9HUK - chains A and B; structure by X-ray diffraction, 3.50 A resolution.

Chain A (and B):
Protein: Glycogen synthase kinase-3 beta
Source organism: Homo sapiens
Notes: EC 2.7.11.26, 2.7.11.1; chain B of this document is another copy of the same molecule, construct and numbering; everything in this record applies to it too
UniProtKB: P49841 (GSK3B_HUMAN); numbering as in UniProt (aligned over 2-420)
Chain sequence (442 residues; numbered -21 to 420; the number before each row is that of its first residue; numbers below 1 keep their minus sign (Met-21 is residue -21)):
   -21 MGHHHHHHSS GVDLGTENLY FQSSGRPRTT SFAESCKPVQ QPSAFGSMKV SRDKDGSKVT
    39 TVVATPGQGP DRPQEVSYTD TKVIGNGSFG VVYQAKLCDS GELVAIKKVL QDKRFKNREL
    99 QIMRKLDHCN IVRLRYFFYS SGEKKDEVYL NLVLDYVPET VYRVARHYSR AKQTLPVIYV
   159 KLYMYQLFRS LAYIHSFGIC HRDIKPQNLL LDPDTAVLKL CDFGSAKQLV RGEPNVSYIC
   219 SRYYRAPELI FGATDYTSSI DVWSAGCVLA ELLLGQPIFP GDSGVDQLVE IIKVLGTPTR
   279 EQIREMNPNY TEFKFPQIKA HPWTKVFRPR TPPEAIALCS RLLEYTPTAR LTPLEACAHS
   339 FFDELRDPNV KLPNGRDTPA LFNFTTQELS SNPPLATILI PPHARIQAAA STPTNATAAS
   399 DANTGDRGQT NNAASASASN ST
Disordered / not traced: -21 to 24, 386-420 (chain B: -21 to 25, 383-420)
Sequence notes: initiating methionine (-21); expression tag (-20 to 1)
Residues lining bound ligands: A1IXL (N-[4-[4-[2,3-bis(chloranyl)phenyl]piperazin-1-yl]butyl]-2-oxidanylidene-6-pyridin-3-yl-3H-benzimidazole-1-carboxamide): Ile62, Gly63, Asn64, Phe67, Val70, Ala83, Lys85, Val110, Leu132, Asp133, Tyr134, Val135, Pro136, Thr138, Arg141, Gln185, Asn186, Leu188, Cys199, Asp200
Curated features (UniProtKB/Swiss-Prot):
  - active site: Asp181 (Proton acceptor)
  - binding site (ATP): Ile62 to Val70, Lys85
  - modified residue: Ser9 (Phosphoserine), Tyr216 (Phosphotyrosine), Ser389 (Phosphoserine), Thr390 (Phosphothreonine), Thr402 (Phosphothreonine)
  - lipidation: Cys14 (S-palmitoyl cysteine)

Interface between chain A and chain B:
Residue-residue contacts (45):
  Ser66(A) - Asp264(B)
  Ser66(A) - Val267(B)
  Ser66(A) - Glu268(B)
  Arg92(A) - Gln295(B)  hydrogen bond
  Phe93(A) - Lys292(B)
  Pro212(A) - Glu290(B)
  Val214(A) - Thr289(B)
  Val214(A) - Phe291(B)  hydrophobic
  Tyr216(A) - Ile228(B)
  Tyr216(A) - Phe229(B)  hydrophobic
  Tyr216(A) - Gly262(B)  hydrogen bond (backbone-backbone)
  Tyr216(A) - Val263(B)  hydrogen bond (backbone-backbone)
  Tyr216(A) - Thr289(B)
  Tyr216(A) - Phe291(B)
  Tyr216(A) - Phe293(B)
  Ile217(A) - Val263(B)  hydrophobic
  Cys218(A) - Ser261(B)
  Ser219(A) - Asp260(B)
  Ser219(A) - Ser261(B)
  Arg220(A) - Asp260(B)  hydrogen bond (backbone-backbone)
  Ile228(A) - Tyr216(B)
  Phe229(A) - Tyr216(B)  hydrophobic
  Asp260(A) - Gln185(B)
  Asp260(A) - Ser219(B)
  Asp260(A) - Arg220(B)  hydrogen bond (backbone-backbone)
  Ser261(A) - Cys218(B)
  Gly262(A) - Tyr216(B)  hydrogen bond (backbone-backbone)
  Val263(A) - Tyr216(B)  hydrogen bond (backbone-backbone)
  Val263(A) - Ile217(B)  hydrophobic
  Asp264(A) - Ser66(B)  hydrogen bond
  Leu266(A) - Tyr216(B)  hydrophobic
  Val267(A) - Ser66(B)
  Glu268(A) - Ser66(B)
  Thr289(A) - Val214(B)
  Thr289(A) - Tyr216(B)
  Glu290(A) - Pro212(B)
  Glu290(A) - Val214(B)
  Phe291(A) - Val214(B)  hydrophobic
  Phe291(A) - Tyr216(B)
  Lys292(A) - Phe93(B)
  Phe293(A) - Asp90(B)
  Phe293(A) - Arg92(B)  hydrogen bond (backbone-side chain)
  Phe293(A) - Tyr216(B)
  Pro294(A) - Asp90(B)
  Gln295(A) - Arg92(B)  hydrogen bond
Also at the interface, not in a pair above, chain A (35 interface residues in all): Asp90, Arg96, Glu125, Arg180, Gln185, Asn213, Ser215, Lys271
Also at the interface, not in a pair above, chain B (37 interface residues in all): Arg96, Glu125, Arg180, Lys183, Asn213, Tyr221, Gly259, Leu266, Lys271, Pro294

Overview:
35 residues of chain A face 37 of chain B across their interface; the contacts include 10 hydrogen bonds.
Polar pairs include Arg92(A)-Gln295(B), Asp264(A)-Ser66(B) and Phe293(A)-Arg92(B). Bound to chain A: compound
A1IXL. From UniProt: active-site residue Asp181(A) and 10 ATP-binding residues on chain A.
Both chains are Glycogen synthase kinase-3 beta (Homo sapiens). Entry 9HUK (Crystal structure of human GSK3b
in complex with ARN24161) was determined by X-ray diffraction (same publication as 9HUL and 9HV3).
